Entry 5ONQ (X-ray diffraction, 1.17 A resolution); this record covers chains A and B.

== Chain A ==
Molecule: Thermolysin
Organism: Geobacillus stearothermophilus
Notes: EC 3.4.24.27
UniProt: P43133 (THER_GEOSE); residues 1-316 here correspond to UniProt positions 236-551 (UniProt number = residue number + 235)
Chain sequence (316 residues; numbered 1 to 316; the number before each row is that of its first residue):
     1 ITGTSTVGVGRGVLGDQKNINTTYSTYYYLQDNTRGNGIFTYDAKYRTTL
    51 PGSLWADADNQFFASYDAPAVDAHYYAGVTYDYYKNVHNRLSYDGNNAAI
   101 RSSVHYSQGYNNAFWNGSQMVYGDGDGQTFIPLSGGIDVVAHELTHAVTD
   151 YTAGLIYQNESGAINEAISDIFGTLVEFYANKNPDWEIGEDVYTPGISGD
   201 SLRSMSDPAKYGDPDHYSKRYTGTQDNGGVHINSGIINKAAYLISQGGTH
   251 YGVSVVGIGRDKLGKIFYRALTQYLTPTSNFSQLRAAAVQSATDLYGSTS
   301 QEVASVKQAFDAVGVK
Metal / ion sites: Cd2+ site 1: D57, D59, Q61; Cd2+ site 2: D138, E177, D185, E187, E190; Cd2+ site 3: H142, E143, H146, E166 (shared with A30(B) of chain B); Cd2+ site 4: E177, N183, D185, E190; Ca2+: Y193, T194, I197, D200

== Chain B ==
Molecule: Amyloid-beta A4 protein
Chain sequence (5 residues; row label = number of the first residue in the row):
    29 GAIIG
Metal / ion sites: Cd2+: A30 (shared with H142(A), E143(A), H146(A), E166(A) of chain A)

== Interface between chain A and chain B ==
Contacting residue pairs (27):
  Y110(A) with G29(B)
  N111(A) with I32(B)
  N112(A) with G29(B); A30(B), hydrogen bond (side chain-backbone); I31(B), hydrogen bond (side chain-backbone); I32(B), hydrogen bond (side chain-backbone); G33(B)
  A113(A) with A30(B), hydrogen bond (backbone-backbone); I31(B), hydrogen bond (backbone-backbone)
  F114(A) with G29(B); A30(B), hydrophobic
  F130(A) with I32(B), hydrophobic
  L133(A) with I31(B), hydrophobic
  H142(A) with A30(B); I31(B)
  E143(A) with A30(B); I31(B), hydrogen bond (side chain-backbone)
  E166(A) with A30(B)
  L202(A) with I31(B), hydrophobic; I32(B), hydrophobic
  R203(A) with I31(B), hydrogen bond (side chain-backbone); I32(B)
  D226(A) with G33(B)
  H231(A) with A30(B), hydrogen bond (side chain-backbone); I31(B); I32(B); G33(B)
Other interface residues (no listed pair), chain A (18 interface residues in all): V139, H146, Y157, I188

== Overview ==
Chain A and chain B form an interface of 18 and 5 residues respectively; the contacts include 8 hydrogen
bonds. Among the polar pairs are N112(A)-A30(B), N112(A)-I31(B) and N112(A)-I32(B). D57(A), D59(A) and Q61(A)
coordinate Cd2+ site 1.
Chain A is Thermolysin (Geobacillus stearothermophilus) and chain B is Amyloid-beta A4 protein; the structure,
Alzheimer's Amyloid-Beta Peptide Fragment 29-40 in Complex with Cd-substituted Thermolysin, was determined by
X-ray diffraction (same publication as 6GHX, 5ONP and 5ONR).
